Entry 5EYM (X-ray diffraction, 2.70 A resolution); this record covers chain A.

[Chain A]
Protein: Dual specificity mitogen-activated protein kinase kinase 1
Source organism: Homo sapiens
Notes: EC 2.7.12.2
UniProtKB: Q02750 (MP2K1_HUMAN); residue numbers follow UniProt; this construct covers 35-393
Sequence (359 residues; row label = number of the first residue in the row):
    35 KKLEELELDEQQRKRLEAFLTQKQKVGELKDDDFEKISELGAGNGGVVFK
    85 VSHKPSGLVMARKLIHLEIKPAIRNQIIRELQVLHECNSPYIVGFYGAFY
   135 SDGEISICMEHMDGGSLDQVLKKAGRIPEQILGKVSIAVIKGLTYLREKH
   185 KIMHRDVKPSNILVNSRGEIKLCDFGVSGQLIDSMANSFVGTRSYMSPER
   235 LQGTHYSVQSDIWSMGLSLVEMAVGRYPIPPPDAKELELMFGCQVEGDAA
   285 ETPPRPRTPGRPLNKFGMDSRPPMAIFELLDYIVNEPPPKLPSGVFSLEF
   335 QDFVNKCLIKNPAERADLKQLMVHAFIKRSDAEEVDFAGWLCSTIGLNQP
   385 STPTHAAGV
Disordered / not traced: 35-40, 78-80, 183-185, 220-225, 236-241, 276-306, 382-393
Differences from the reference sequence: engineered mutation N298 (Ser in Q02750), K299 (Ser in Q02750), F300 (Tyr in Q02750)
Metal / ion sites: Ca2+ site 1: D65 (shared with 1 residue of chain B); Ca2+ site 2: D65, D66 (shared with 2 residues of chain B); Ca2+ site 3: D66 (shared with 1 residue of chain B)
Small-molecule neighbours: 5U5 (3-[(3Z)-3-[[[4-[(dimethylamino)methyl]phenyl]amino]-phenyl-methylidene]-2-oxidanylidene-1H-indol-6-yl]-N-ethyl-prop-2-ynamide): L74, G75, A76, V82, A95, K97, L115, L118, V127, I141, M143, E144, H145, M146, D147, G149, S150, Q153, L197, C207, D208
Swiss-Prot annotation at these positions:
  - region: E270 to P307 (RAF1-binding)
  - active site: D190 (Proton acceptor)
  - binding site (ATP): L74 to V82, K97, M143 to M146, S150 to Q153, K192 to N195, D208
  - binding site (U0126): K97, D208 to V211
  - binding site (K-252a): E144 to M146, S194
  - modified residue: S218 (Phosphoserine), S222 (Phosphoserine), T286 (Phosphothreonine), T292 (Phosphothreonine)
  - natural variant: F53 (F53S: In CFC3), Q56 (Q56P: In MEL), K57 (K57E: In MEL; K57N: In MEL), G128 (G128V: In CFC3), Y130 (Y130C: In CFC3)
  - mutagenesis: K97 (K97A: Loss of catalytic activity. Strongly reduces phosphorylation upon UV irradiation; K97R: Loss of catalytic activity. No effect on BRAF-KSR1 or BRAF-KSR2 dimerization), S150 (S150A: No loss of activity), S212 (S212A: No loss of activity), S218 (S218A: Loss of catalytic activity. No effect on BRAF-KSR1 dimerization; when associated with A-222; S218D: No effect on BRAF-KSR1 dimerization; when associated with D-222), M219 (M219V: Increases interaction with KSR1 and BRAF; M219W: Increases interaction with KSR1 and BRAF; when associated with L-220), A220 (A220L: Increases interaction with KSR1 and BRAF; when associated with w-219), N221 (N221Y: Increases interaction with KSR1 and BRAF), S222 (S222A: Loss of catalytic activity. No effect on BRAF-KSR1 dimerization; when associated with A-218; S222D: No effect on BRAF-KSR1 dimerization; when associated with D-218), F311 (F311S: Loss of interaction with BRAF and KSR1. Loss of BRAF-KSR1 dimerization)

[Overview]
Bound to chain A: compound 5U5. D65 and D66 coordinate Ca2+ site 2. Curated annotation (UniProt) lists
active-site residue D190, 23 ATP-binding residues, 5 U0126-binding residues and 4 K-252a-binding residues.
Chain A is Dual specificity mitogen-activated protein kinase kinase 1 (Homo sapiens); the structure, MEK1 in
complex with bi 847325, was determined by X-ray diffraction, deposited together with 5EYK and 5K3Y.
